1EXQ - chains A and B; structure by X-ray diffraction, 1.60 A resolution.

[Chain A (and B)]
Molecule: Pol polyprotein
From: Human immunodeficiency virus 1
Notes: fragment: hiv-1 integrase catalytic core; chain B of this document is another copy of the same molecule, construct and numbering; everything in this record applies to it too
UniProt: P04585 (POL_HV1H2); residues 56-209 here correspond to UniProt positions 771-924 (UniProt number = residue number + 715)
Sequence (154 residues; numbered 56 to 209; the number before each row is that of its first residue):
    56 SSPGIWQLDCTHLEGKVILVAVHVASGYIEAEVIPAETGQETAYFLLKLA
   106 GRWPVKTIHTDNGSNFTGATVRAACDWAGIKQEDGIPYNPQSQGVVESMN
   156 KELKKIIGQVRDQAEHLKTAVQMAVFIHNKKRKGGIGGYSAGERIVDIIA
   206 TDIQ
Not modelled in the structure: 144-150 (chain B: 142-150)
Sequence notes: engineered mutation Ser-56 (Cys771 in P04585), Asp-131 (Trp846 in P04585), Asp-139 (Phe854 in P04585), Lys-185 (Phe900 in P04585)
Metal / ion sites: Cd2+ site 1: Cys-65, His-67, Glu-92 (shared with Asp-131(B) of chain B); Cd2+ site 2: Cys-65, Glu-92, Asp-116 (together with chloride ion); Cd2+ site 3: Asp-131 (shared with Cys-65(B), His-67(B), Glu-92(B) of chain B)
What the authors report for this chain:
  - catalytic residues: Asp-64, Asp-116, Glu-152 (citing earlier work)

[Interface between chain A and chain B]
Contacting residue pairs (60; chain A residue first):
  Tyr-83(A) with Arg-107(B), hydrogen bond (side chain-backbone)
  Glu-85(A) with Arg-107(B), salt bridge
  Ala-86(A) with Arg-107(B), hydrogen bond (backbone-side chain)
  Glu-87(A) with Glu-87(B); Tyr-99(B); Lys-103(B)
  Gln-95(A) with Glu-170(B); His-171(B), hydrogen bond
  Tyr-99(A) with Lys-173(B); Gln-177(B)
  Leu-102(A) with Thr-174(B)
  Lys-103(A) with Glu-87(B), salt bridge; Gln-177(B)
  Ala-105(A) with Phe-181(B); Lys-185(B), hydrogen bond (backbone-side chain)
  Gly-106(A) with Phe-181(B); Asn-184(B), hydrogen bond (backbone-side chain); Lys-185(B)
  Arg-107(A) with Tyr-83(B), hydrogen bond (backbone-side chain); Glu-85(B), salt bridge; Ala-86(B), hydrogen bond (side chain-backbone); Trp-108(B); Gln-177(B), hydrogen bond; Val-180(B)
  Trp-108(A) with Arg-107(B); Trp-108(B), hydrophobic; Lys-185(B)
  Trp-132(A) with Gln-168(B); Met-178(B); Phe-181(B), hydrophobic
  Ala-133(A) with Phe-181(B)
  Glu-170(A) with Gln-95(B), hydrogen bond
  His-171(A) with Gln-95(B)
  Lys-173(A) with Glu-96(B), salt bridge; Tyr-99(B)
  Thr-174(A) with Leu-102(B)
  Gln-177(A) with Tyr-99(B); Lys-103(B); Arg-107(B), hydrogen bond
  Met-178(A) with Trp-132(B)
  Val-180(A) with Arg-107(B)
  Phe-181(A) with Ala-105(B); Gly-106(B); Trp-132(B), hydrophobic; Ala-133(B)
  Asn-184(A) with Gly-106(B), hydrogen bond (side chain-backbone)
  Lys-185(A) with Ala-105(B), hydrogen bond (side chain-backbone); Trp-108(B); Pro-109(B)
  Tyr-194(A) with Ile-208(B), hydrophobic
  Glu-198(A) with Ile-208(B)
  Val-201(A) with Val-201(B); Ile-204(B), hydrophobic; Ala-205(B)
  Ala-205(A) with Asp-202(B); Ala-205(B), hydrophobic
  Ile-208(A) with Glu-198(B); Val-201(B), hydrophobic; Asp-202(B)
  Gln-209(A) with Asp-202(B)
Also at the interface, not in a pair above, chain A (33 interface residues in all): Gln-168, Ile-182, Ile-204
Also at the interface, not in a pair above, chain B (34 interface residues in all): Ile-182

[Summary]
33 residues of chain A face 34 of chain B across their interface; the contacts include 12 hydrogen bonds and 4
salt bridges. Polar contacts include Glu-85(A)/Arg-107(B), Lys-103(A)/Glu-87(B) and Lys-173(A)/Glu-96(B).
Cys-65(A), His-67(A) and Glu-92(A) form the Cd2+ site 1. From the paper: catalytic residues Asp-64(A),
Asp-116(A) and Glu-152(A).
Chain A and chain B are both Pol polyprotein (Human immunodeficiency virus 1); the structure, Crystal
structure of the HIV-1 integrase catalytic core domain, was determined by X-ray diffraction (same publication
as 1EX4).
